Entry 1T7Z (X-ray diffraction, 3.00 A resolution); this record covers chain A.

# Chain A
Protein: Zinc-alpha-2-glycoprotein
Organism: Homo sapiens
UniProt: P25311 (ZA2G_HUMAN); residues 1-278 here correspond to UniProt positions 18-295 (UniProt number = residue number + 17)
Sequence (278 residues; row label = number of the first residue in the row):
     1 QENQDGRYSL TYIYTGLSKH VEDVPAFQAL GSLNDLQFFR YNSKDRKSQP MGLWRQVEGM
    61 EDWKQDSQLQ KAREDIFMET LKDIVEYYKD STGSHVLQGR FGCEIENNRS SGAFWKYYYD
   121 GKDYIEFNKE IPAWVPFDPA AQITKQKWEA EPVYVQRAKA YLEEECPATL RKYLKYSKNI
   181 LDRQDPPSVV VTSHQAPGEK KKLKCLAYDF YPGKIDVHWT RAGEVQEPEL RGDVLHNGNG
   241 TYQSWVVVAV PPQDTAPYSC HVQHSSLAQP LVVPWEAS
Disordered / not traced: 1-4, 278
Sequence notes: engineered mutation Lys-89 (Asn106 in P25311), Thr-92 (Asn109 in P25311)
Curated features (UniProtKB/Swiss-Prot):
  - modified residue: Gln-4 (Pyrrolidone carboxylic acid)
Disulfides: Cys-205/Cys-260
Covalently attached groups: N-acetylglucosamine (NAG) linked to Asn-108, Asn-239

# Summary
N-acetylglucosamine is covalently linked to Asn-108 and Asn-239.
Chain A is Zinc-alpha-2-glycoprotein (Homo sapiens); the structure, Zn-alpha-2-glycoprotein; baculo-ZAG no
PEG, no glycerol, was determined by X-ray diffraction (same publication as 1T7V, 1T7W, 1T7X, 1T7Y and 1T80).
